PDB entry 4FME | X-ray diffraction, 4.10 A resolution (low resolution: residue-level contacts below are approximate; hydrogen-bond / salt-bridge calls are withheld) | chains A and B of the 3 polymer chains in the assembly

== Chain A ==
Molecule: EspG protein
From: Escherichia coli
UniProt: Q5WMC0 (Q5WMC0_ECOLX); residue numbers follow UniProt; this construct covers 47-397
Chain sequence (351 residues; row label = number of the first residue in the row):
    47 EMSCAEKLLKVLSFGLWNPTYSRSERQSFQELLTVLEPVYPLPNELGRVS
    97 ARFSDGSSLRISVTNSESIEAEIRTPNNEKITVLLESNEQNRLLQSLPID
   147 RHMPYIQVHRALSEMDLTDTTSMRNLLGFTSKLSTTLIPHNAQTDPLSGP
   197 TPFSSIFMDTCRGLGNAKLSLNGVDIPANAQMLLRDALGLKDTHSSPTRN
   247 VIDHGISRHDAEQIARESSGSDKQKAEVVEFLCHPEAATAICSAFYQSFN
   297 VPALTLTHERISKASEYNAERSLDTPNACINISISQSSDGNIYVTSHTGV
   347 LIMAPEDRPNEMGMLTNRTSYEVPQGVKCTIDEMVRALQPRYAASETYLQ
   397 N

== Chain B ==
Molecule: Ras-related protein Rab-1A
From: Homo sapiens
UniProt: P62820 (RAB1A_HUMAN); numbering as in UniProt (aligned over 6-176)
Chain sequence (171 residues; each row starts with the number of its first residue):
     6 PEYDYLFKLLLIGDSGVGKSCLLLRFADDTYTESYISTIGVDFKIRTIEL
    56 DGKTIKLQIWDTAGQERFRTITSSYYRGAHGIIVVYDVTDQESFNNVKQW
   106 LQEIDRYASENVNKLLVGNKCDLTTKKVVDYTTAKEFADSLGIPFLETSA
   156 KNATNVEQSFMTMAAEIKKRM
UniProt features mapped onto this chain:
  - motif: Asp-34 to Phe-48 (Switch 1), Asp-66 to Gly-83 (Switch 2)
  - binding site (GTP): Ser-20, Gly-21, Gly-23, Lys-24, Ser-25, Cys-26, Glu-38, Thr-43, Gly-69, Asn-124, Lys-125, Asp-127, Ala-155, Lys-156
  - binding site (Mg(2+)): Ser-25, Thr-43, Asp-66
  - modified residue: Ser-79 (Microbial infection: O-(2-cholinephosphoryl)serine)
  - glycosylation ((Microbial infection) N-beta-linked (GlcNAc) arginine): Arg-72, Arg-74, Arg-82, Arg-111
  - cross-link (Glycyl lysine isopeptide (Lys-Gly)): Lys-49 (interchain with G-Cter in ubiquitin), Lys-61 (interchain with G-Cter in ubiquitin)
  - mutagenesis: Lys-49 (K49R: Promotes TLRs trafficking and TLRs-mediated signaling; when associated with A-61), Lys-61 (K61R: Promotes TLRs trafficking and TLRs-mediated signaling; when associated with A-49), Arg-72 to Arg-74 (Abolished arginine GlcNAcylation; when associated with A-82 and A-111), Arg-74 (R74A: Abolished arginine GlcNAcylation; when associated with A-82 and A-111), Arg-82 (R82A: Abolished arginine GlcNAcylation; when associated with A-74 and A-111. Abolished arginine GlcNAcylation; when associated with 72-A--A-74 and A-111), Arg-111 (R111A: Abolished arginine GlcNAcylation; when associated with A-74 and A-82. Abolished arginine GlcNAcylation; when associated with 72-A--A-74 and A-82), Asn-124 (N124I: Dominant negative mutant. Strongly reduces the levels of CASR present at the cell-surface)
Ion coordination: Mg2+: Ser-25, Thr-43, Asp-66
Small-molecule neighbours:
  - aluminium fluoride (AF3): Ser-20, Gly-21, Lys-24, Ser-42, Thr-43, Thr-67, Ala-68, Gly-69
  - GDP (guanosine-5'-diphosphate): Asp-19, Ser-20, Gly-21, Val-22, Gly-23, Lys-24, Ser-25, Cys-26, Tyr-36, Glu-38, Asn-124, Lys-125, Asp-127, Leu-128, Ser-154, Ala-155, Lys-156
Reported in the primary citation:
  - mutagenesis - Q70L: increased binding to VirA
  - mutagenesis - S25N: decreased binding to VirA

== How chain A and chain B interact ==
Contacting residue pairs - 66 pairs, chain A then chain B:
  Ala-188(A) / Arg-72(B)
  Gln-189(A) / Arg-72(B)
  Gln-189(A) / Thr-75(B)
  Thr-190(A) / Arg-72(B)
  Asp-191(A) / Arg-72(B)
  Ser-194(A) / Glu-71(B)
  Ser-194(A) / Arg-72(B)
  Gly-195(A) / Glu-71(B)
  Gly-195(A) / Arg-72(B)
  Pro-196(A) / Glu-71(B)
  Thr-197(A) / Gln-70(B)
  Thr-197(A) / Glu-71(B)
  Ser-200(A) / Gln-70(B)
  Ser-201(A) / Gln-70(B)
  Met-204(A) / Ser-20(B)
  Met-204(A) / Gly-21(B)
  Asp-205(A) / Ser-42(B)
  Arg-208(A) / Tyr-40(B)
  Arg-208(A) / Ile-41(B)
  Arg-208(A) / Ser-42(B)
  Asn-212(A) / Glu-38(B)
  Asn-212(A) / Ser-39(B)
  Asn-212(A) / Tyr-40(B)
  Asn-212(A) / Ile-41(B)
  Thr-239(A) / Lys-125(B)
  His-240(A) / Asp-92(B)
  His-240(A) / Thr-94(B)
  His-240(A) / Asp-95(B)
  His-240(A) / Lys-125(B)
  Tyr-292(A) / Gln-70(B)
  Gln-293(A) / Ser-20(B)
  Gln-293(A) / Thr-43(B)
  Gln-293(A) / Ile-44(B)
  Gln-293(A) / Ala-68(B)
  Gln-293(A) / Gln-70(B)
  Gln-293(A) / Phe-73(B)
  Ser-294(A) / Gln-70(B)
  Ser-294(A) / Arg-72(B)
  Ser-294(A) / Phe-73(B)
  Asn-296(A) / Ile-44(B)
  Val-297(A) / Arg-72(B)
  Val-297(A) / Phe-73(B)
  Leu-300(A) / Ile-44(B)
  Leu-300(A) / Gly-45(B)
  Leu-300(A) / Phe-73(B)
  Leu-300(A) / Ile-76(B)
  His-304(A) / Ile-76(B)
  His-304(A) / Ser-79(B)
  His-304(A) / Tyr-80(B)
  Ser-308(A) / Trp-65(B)
  Ser-308(A) / Tyr-80(B)
  Ser-311(A) / Phe-48(B)
  Glu-312(A) / Phe-48(B)
  Glu-312(A) / Trp-65(B)
  Ala-315(A) / Phe-48(B)
  Ala-315(A) / Ile-50(B)
  Glu-316(A) / Ile-50(B)
  Glu-316(A) / Lys-61(B)
  Asn-323(A) / Ser-42(B)
  Asn-323(A) / Thr-43(B)
  Asn-323(A) / Ile-44(B)
  Asn-323(A) / Asp-47(B)
  Ala-324(A) / Ile-41(B)
  Ala-324(A) / Ile-44(B)
  Cys-325(A) / Ile-41(B)
  Ile-326(A) / Ile-41(B)
Other interface residues (no listed pair), chain A (37 interface residues in all): Pro-192, Gly-209, Thr-301, Thr-344, Val-346
Other interface residues (no listed pair), chain B (30 interface residues in all): Val-46, Gln-63

== Summary ==
The interface between chain A and chain B involves 37 residues on one side and 30 on the other. Chain B binds
aluminium fluoride and GDP. From the paper: Q70L of chain B increases binding to VirA; S25N of chain B reduces
binding to VirA.
Chain A is EspG protein (Escherichia coli) and chain B is Ras-related protein Rab-1A (Homo sapiens); the
structure, EspG-Rab1-Arf6 complex, was determined by X-ray diffraction, deposited together with 4FMA, 4FMB and
4FMD.
